PDB entry 7EPX | electron microscopy, 3.00 A resolution | chains A and C of the 7 polymer chains in the assembly

Chain A (and C):
Molecule: Spike glycoprotein
From: Severe acute respiratory syndrome coronavirus 2
Notes: chain C of this document is another copy of the same molecule, construct and numbering; everything in this record applies to it too
Reference sequence: P0DTC2 (SPIKE_SARS2); numbering as in UniProt (aligned over 1-1273)
Sequence (1283 residues; each row starts with the number of its first residue):
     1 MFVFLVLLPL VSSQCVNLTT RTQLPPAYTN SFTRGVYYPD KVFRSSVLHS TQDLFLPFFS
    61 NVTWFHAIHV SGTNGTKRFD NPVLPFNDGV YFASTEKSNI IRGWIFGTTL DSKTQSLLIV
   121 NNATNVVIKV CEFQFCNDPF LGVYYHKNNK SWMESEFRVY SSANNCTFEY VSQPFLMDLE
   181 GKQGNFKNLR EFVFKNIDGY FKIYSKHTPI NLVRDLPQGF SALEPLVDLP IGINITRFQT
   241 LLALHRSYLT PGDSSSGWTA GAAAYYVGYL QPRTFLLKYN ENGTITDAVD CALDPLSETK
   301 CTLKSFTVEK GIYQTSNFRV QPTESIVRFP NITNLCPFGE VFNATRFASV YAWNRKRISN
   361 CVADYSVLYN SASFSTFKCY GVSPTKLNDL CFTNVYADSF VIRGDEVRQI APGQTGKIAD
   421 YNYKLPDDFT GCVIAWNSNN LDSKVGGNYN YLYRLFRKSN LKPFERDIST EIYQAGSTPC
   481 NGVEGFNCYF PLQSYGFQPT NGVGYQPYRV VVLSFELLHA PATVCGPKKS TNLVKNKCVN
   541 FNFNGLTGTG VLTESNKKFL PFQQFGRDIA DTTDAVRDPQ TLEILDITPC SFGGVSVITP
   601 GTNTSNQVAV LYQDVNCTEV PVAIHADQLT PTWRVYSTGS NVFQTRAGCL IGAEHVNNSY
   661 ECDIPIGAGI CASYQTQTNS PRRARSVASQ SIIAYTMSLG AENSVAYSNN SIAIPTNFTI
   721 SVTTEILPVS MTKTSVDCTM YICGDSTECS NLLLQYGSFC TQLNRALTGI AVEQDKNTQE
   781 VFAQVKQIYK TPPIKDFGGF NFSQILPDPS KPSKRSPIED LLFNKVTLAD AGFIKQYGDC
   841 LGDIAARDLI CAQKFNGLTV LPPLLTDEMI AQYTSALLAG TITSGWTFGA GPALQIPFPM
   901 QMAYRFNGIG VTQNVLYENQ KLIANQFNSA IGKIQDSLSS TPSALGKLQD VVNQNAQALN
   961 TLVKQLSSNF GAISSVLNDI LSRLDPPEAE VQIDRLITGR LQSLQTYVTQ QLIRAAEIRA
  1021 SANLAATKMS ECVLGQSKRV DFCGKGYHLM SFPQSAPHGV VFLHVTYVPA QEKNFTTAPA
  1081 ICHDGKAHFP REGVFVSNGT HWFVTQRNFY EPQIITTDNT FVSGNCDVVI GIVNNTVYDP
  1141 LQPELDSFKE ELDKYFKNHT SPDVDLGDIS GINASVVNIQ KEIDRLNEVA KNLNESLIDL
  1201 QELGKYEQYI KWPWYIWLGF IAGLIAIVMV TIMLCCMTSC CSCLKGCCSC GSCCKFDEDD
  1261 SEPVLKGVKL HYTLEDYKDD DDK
Unresolved in the structure: 1-26, 68-80, 144-152, 173-186, 248-263, 622-639, 677-689, 827-853, 941-943, 1147-1283 (chain C: 1-26, 68-80, 144-152, 173-186, 248-263, 456-490, 622-639, 677-689, 827-853, 940-943, 1147-1283)
Differences from the reference sequence: engineered mutation Pro817 (Phe in P0DTC2), Pro892 (Ala in P0DTC2), Pro899 (Ala in P0DTC2), Pro942 (Ala in P0DTC2), Pro986 (Lys in P0DTC2), Pro987 (Val in P0DTC2); expression tag (1274-1283)
Disulfide bonds: Cys131-Cys166, Cys291-Cys301, Cys336-Cys361, Cys379-Cys432, Cys391-Cys525, Cys480-Cys488, Cys538-Cys590, Cys617-Cys649, Cys662-Cys671, Cys738-Cys760, Cys743-Cys749, Cys1032-Cys1043, Cys1082-Cys1126
Covalently attached groups: N-acetylglucosamine (NAG) linked to Asn61, Asn122, Asn165, Asn234, Asn282, Asn331, Asn343, Asn603, Asn616, Asn657, Asn709, Asn717, Asn801, Asn1074, Asn1098, Asn1134
Swiss-Prot annotation at these positions:
  - region: Asn280 to Cys301 (Putative superantigen), Arg403 to Asp405 (Integrin-binding motif), Asn448 to Phe456 (Immunodominant HLA epitope recognized by the CD8+), Pro681 to Ala684 (Putative superantigen), Ser816 to Tyr837 (Fusion peptide 1), Lys835 to Phe855 (Fusion peptide 2), Asp1163 to Glu1202 (Heptad repeat 2)
  - motif: Met1237 to Cys1241 (Binding to host endocytosis trafficking protein SNX27), Asp1257 to Glu1262 (Diacidic ER export motif (host COPII)), Ser1261 to Gly1267 (Binding to host plasma membrane localising/FERM domain proteins), Lys1269 to Thr1273 (KxHxx, ER retrieval signal (COPI))
  - site (Cleavage): Arg685, Ser686, Arg815, Ser816
  - lipidation (S-palmitoyl cysteine): Cys1235, Cys1236, Cys1240, Cys1241, Cys1243, Cys1247, Cys1248, Cys1250, Cys1253, Cys1254
  - glycosylation: Asn17 (N-linked (GlcNAc...) (complex) asparagine), Asn61 (N-linked (GlcNAc...) (hybrid) asparagine), Asn74 (N-linked (GlcNAc...) (complex) asparagine), Asn122 (N-linked (GlcNAc...) (hybrid) asparagine), Asn149 (N-linked (GlcNAc...) (complex) asparagine), Asn165 (N-linked (GlcNAc...) (complex) asparagine), Asn234 (N-linked (GlcNAc...) (high mannose) asparagine), Asn282 (N-linked (GlcNAc...) (complex) asparagine), Thr323 (O-linked (GalNAc) threonine), Ser325 (O-linked (HexNAc...) serine), Asn331 (N-linked (GlcNAc...) (complex) asparagine), Asn343 (N-linked (GlcNAc...) (complex) asparagine), Asn603 (N-linked (GlcNAc...) (hybrid) asparagine), Asn616 (N-linked (GlcNAc...) (complex) asparagine), Asn657 (N-linked (GlcNAc...) (complex) asparagine), Thr676 (O-linked (GlcNAc...) threonine), Thr678 (O-linked (GlcNAc...) threonine), Asn709 (N-linked (GlcNAc...) (high mannose) asparagine), Asn717 (N-linked (GlcNAc...) (hybrid) asparagine), Asn801 (N-linked (GlcNAc...) (hybrid) asparagine) and 6 more in UniProt
  - natural variant: Leu5 (L5F: In strain: Iota/B.1.526), Ser13 (S13I: In strain: Epsilon/B.1.427/B.1.429), Leu18 (L18F: In strain: Beta/B.1.351, Gamma/P.1 and 1 more), Thr19 (T19I: In strain: Omicron/BQ.1.1, Omicron/XBB.1.5 and 1 more; T19R: In strain: Delta/B.1.617.2, Omicron/BA.2 and 4 more), Thr20 (T20N: In strain: Gamma/P.1), Leu24 to Ala27 (sequence variant, change not given here; In strain: Omicron/BA.2, Omicron/BA.2.12.1 and 6 more), Pro26 (P26S: In strain: Gamma/P.1), Gln52 (Q52H: In strain: Omicron/EG.5.1), Ala67 (A67V: In strain: Eta/B.1.525, Omicron/BA.1), His69 to Val70 (deletion: In strain: Alpha/B.1.1.7, Eta/B.1.525 and 5 more), Gly75 (G75V: In strain: Lambda/C.37), Thr76 (T76I: In strain: Lambda/C.37), 83 further natural variant entries in UniProt
  - mutagenesis: His69 to Val70 (Increased incorporation of cleaved spike into virions), Asn121 (N121Q: Partial loss of biliverdin affinity), Arg190 (R190K: Partial loss of biliverdin affinity), Asn234 (N234Q: Increased resistance to neutralizing antibodies), Asn331 (N331Q: Reduced viral infectivity), Asn343 (N343Q: Reduced viral infectivity), Leu452 (L452R: Increased resistance to neutralizing antibodies. Decreases HLA binding to NF9 epitope. Increased binding affinity to human ACE2), Tyr453 (Y453F: Decreased HLA binding to NF9 epitope. Increased binding affinity to human ACE2), Ala475 (A475V: Increased resistance to neutralizing antibodies), Val483 (V483A: Increased resistance to neutralizing antibodies), Glu484 (E484D: Increased replication in human TMEM106B overexpressing cells), Phe490 (F490L: Increased resistance to neutralizing antibodies and human covalescent sera neutralization), 16 further mutagenesis entries in UniProt
Reported in the primary citation:
  - contacts within the chain: Tyr369-Phe377 (pi stacking)
  - mutagenesis - F374A, R408I, P463A: decreased binding to GW01

Chain A / chain C interface:
Pairs across the interface (133; chain A residue first):
  Lys41(A) - His519(C)  hydrogen bond (side chain-backbone)
  Lys41(A) - Phe562(C)
  Lys41(A) - Gln564(C)
  Val42(A) - Gln563(C)
  Val42(A) - Phe565(C)  hydrophobic
  Val42(A) - Arg567(C)
  Phe43(A) - Phe559(C)  hydrophobic
  Phe43(A) - Gln563(C)
  Phe43(A) - Phe565(C)  hydrogen bond (backbone-backbone)
  Phe43(A) - Gly566(C)
  Phe43(A) - Arg567(C)
  Arg44(A) - Arg567(C)
  Val47(A) - Ile569(C)  hydrophobic
  Tyr200(A) - Asn394(C)  hydrogen bond
  Tyr200(A) - Tyr396(C)  hydrogen bond
  Tyr200(A) - Glu516(C)  hydrogen bond
  Tyr200(A) - Leu518(C)
  Lys202(A) - His519(C)
  Glu224(A) - Leu560(C)
  Pro225(A) - Phe562(C)  hydrophobic
  Asp228(A) - Leu518(C)
  Asp228(A) - His519(C)  salt bridge
  Pro230(A) - Arg357(C)
  Pro230(A) - Asn394(C)
  Asp737(A) - Asn317(C)
  Met740(A) - Phe592(C)  hydrophobic
  Asp745(A) - Arg319(C)  salt bridge
  Gln755(A) - Ser968(C)
  Gln755(A) - Phe970(C)  hydrogen bond (backbone-backbone)
  Gln755(A) - Gly971(C)
  Tyr756(A) - Gln965(C)
  Gly757(A) - Gln965(C)
  Gly757(A) - Ser968(C)
  Ser758(A) - Thr961(C)
  Ser758(A) - Gln965(C)  hydrogen bond (backbone-side chain)
  Phe759(A) - Gln965(C)
  Phe759(A) - Gln1002(C)
  Phe759(A) - Ser1003(C)
  Gln762(A) - Thr961(C)
  Arg765(A) - Gln957(C)
  Gln784(A) - Asp1041(C)
  Lys786(A) - Gly700(C)
  Gln787(A) - Ala701(C)
  Gln787(A) - Asn703(C)  hydrogen bond
  Ile788(A) - Leu699(C)  hydrophobic
  Ile788(A) - Ala701(C)  hydrogen bond (backbone-backbone)
  Ile788(A) - Glu702(C)
  Ile788(A) - Asn703(C)  hydrogen bond (backbone-backbone)
  Tyr789(A) - Asn703(C)
  Tyr789(A) - Val705(C)  hydrophobic
  Lys790(A) - Glu702(C)  salt bridge
  Lys790(A) - Asn703(C)  hydrogen bond (backbone-backbone)
  Lys790(A) - Ser704(C)
  Pro792(A) - Tyr707(C)  hydrophobic
  Asp796(A) - Tyr707(C)  hydrogen bond (backbone-side chain)
  Asp796(A) - Asn709(C)  hydrogen bond
  Phe797(A) - Tyr707(C)
  Phe855(A) - Phe592(C)
  Gly857(A) - Phe592(C)
  Thr859(A) - Asp614(C)
  Leu861(A) - Gln613(C)
  Pro863(A) - Ala668(C)  hydrogen bond (backbone-backbone)
  Leu864(A) - Pro665(C)  hydrophobic
  Leu864(A) - Ala668(C)
  Leu864(A) - Gly669(C)  hydrogen bond (backbone-backbone)
  Thr866(A) - Ala668(C)
  Thr866(A) - Gly669(C)
  Met869(A) - Gly669(C)
  Met869(A) - Thr696(C)
  Met869(A) - Met697(C)
  Met869(A) - Leu699(C)
  Gln872(A) - Leu699(C)
  Tyr873(A) - Leu699(C)
  Thr883(A) - Val705(C)
  Thr883(A) - Tyr707(C)
  Ser884(A) - Val705(C)
  Gly889(A) - Asp1041(C)
  Ala890(A) - Gly1046(C)
  Ala890(A) - Tyr1047(C)
  Ala890(A) - Val1068(C)
  Pro892(A) - Pro1069(C)
  Pro892(A) - Glu1072(C)
  Leu894(A) - Ala713(C)
  Leu894(A) - Pro715(C)
  Leu894(A) - Glu1072(C)
  Gln895(A) - Val705(C)
  Gln895(A) - Ala706(C)
  Gln895(A) - Ser711(C)  hydrogen bond
  Gln895(A) - Ile712(C)
  Gln895(A) - Ala713(C)  hydrogen bond (backbone-backbone)
  Gln895(A) - Asn1074(C)  hydrogen bond
  Ile896(A) - Tyr707(C)
  Ile896(A) - Ser711(C)
  Ile896(A) - Ile712(C)  hydrophobic
  Pro897(A) - Tyr707(C)  hydrophobic
  Pro897(A) - Asn709(C)
  Pro897(A) - Ser711(C)
  Phe898(A) - Tyr707(C)  hydrogen bond (backbone-side chain)
  Met900(A) - Thr1077(C)
  Met900(A) - Val1094(C)  hydrophobic
  Tyr904(A) - Val1094(C)
  Tyr904(A) - Arg1107(C)  hydrogen bond
  Asn907(A) - Arg1107(C)
  Gln913(A) - Arg1107(C)
  Asn914(A) - Phe1089(C)
  Asn914(A) - Phe1121(C)
  Asn914(A) - Ser1123(C)  hydrogen bond
  Tyr917(A) - Pro1079(C)  hydrophobic
  Tyr917(A) - Phe1089(C)  hydrophobic
  Glu918(A) - Ser1123(C)  hydrogen bond
  Lys921(A) - Ile1130(C)
  Val963(A) - Ala570(C)  hydrophobic
  Lys964(A) - Ile569(C)
  Lys964(A) - Ala570(C)
  Ser967(A) - Asp571(C)  hydrogen bond
  Asn978(A) - Thr547(C)  hydrogen bond (side chain-backbone)
  Leu981(A) - Lys386(C)
  Ser982(A) - Lys386(C)
  Ser982(A) - Leu390(C)
  Arg983(A) - Gly381(C)  hydrogen bond (side chain-backbone)
  Arg983(A) - Val382(C)
  Arg983(A) - Lys386(C)
  Arg983(A) - Leu390(C)
  Leu984(A) - Gly381(C)
  Leu984(A) - Lys386(C)
  Asp994(A) - Arg995(C)  salt bridge
  Ser1030(A) - Val1040(C)
  Ser1030(A) - Asp1041(C)  hydrogen bond
  Glu1031(A) - Arg1039(C)  salt bridge
  Glu1031(A) - Val1040(C)
  Arg1039(A) - Arg1039(C)
  Leu1141(A) - Leu1141(C)  hydrophobic
  Glu1144(A) - Leu1141(C)
Interface residues without a listed pair, chain A (90 interface residues in all): Asn282, Gly283, Ser735, Asn856, Leu858, Pro862, Leu865, Trp886, Gln920, Arg995, Gln1005, Thr1009, Leu1012, Ile1013, Thr1027, Leu1034, Gly1035, Leu1145
Interface residues without a listed pair, chain C (96 interface residues in all): Gln314, Ser383, Ala520, Gly548, Lys557, Lys558, Thr572, Ala647, Gly667, Ile670, Ser708, Asn710, Asn969, Gly999, Thr1006, Thr1009, Gln1010, Ile1013, Ala1078, Pro1090, Val1128, Val1129, Leu1145

Overview:
90 residues of chain A face 96 of chain C across their interface, with 26 hydrogen bonds and 5 salt bridges.
Among the polar pairs are Asp228(A)-His519(C), Asp745(A)-Arg319(C) and Lys790(A)-Glu702(C). From the paper:
F374A, R408I and P463A of chain A reduce binding to GW01; contacts within the chain involving Tyr369(A) and
Phe377(A).
Both chains are Spike glycoprotein (Severe acute respiratory syndrome coronavirus 2). Entry 7EPX (S protein of
SARS-CoV-2 in complex with GW01) was determined by electron microscopy.
